3WNR - chains A and B of the 3 polymer chains in the assembly; structure by X-ray diffraction, 2.01 A resolution.

[Chain A (and B)]
Molecule: Macrophage migration inhibitory factor
From: Homo sapiens
Notes: EC 5.3.2.1, 5.3.3.12; chain B of this document is another copy of the same molecule, construct and numbering; everything in this record applies to it too
Reference sequence: P14174 (MIF_HUMAN); residue numbers follow UniProt; this construct covers 2-115
Chain sequence (114 residues; row label = number of the first residue in the row):
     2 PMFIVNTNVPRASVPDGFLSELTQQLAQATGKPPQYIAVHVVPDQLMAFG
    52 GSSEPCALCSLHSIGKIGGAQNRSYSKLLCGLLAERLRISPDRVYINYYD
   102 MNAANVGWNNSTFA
Covalent attachments: N-benzylthioformamide (9BE) linked to P2
Ligand contacts: N-benzylthioformamide (9BE): M3, K33, Y37, H63, S64, I65, F114
Swiss-Prot annotation at these positions:
  - active site: P2 (Proton acceptor)
  - binding site (substrate): K33, I65, N98
  - modified residue: K78 (N6-acetyllysine)

[How chain A and chain B interact]
Contacting residue pairs (56; chain A residue first):
  N7(A) with H41(B)
  Q46(A) with H41(B), hydrogen bond; V43(B)
  L47(A) with R12(B); L20(B), hydrophobic; H41(B); V42(B), hydrogen bond (backbone-backbone)
  M48(A) with L20(B); V40(B); H41(B)
  A49(A) with L20(B); A39(B); V40(B), hydrogen bond (backbone-backbone)
  F50(A) with I38(B); W109(B)
  G51(A) with P35(B); Q36(B); I38(B), hydrogen bond (backbone-backbone)
  G52(A) with T24(B)
  L59(A) with M3(B), hydrophobic; A39(B), hydrophobic
  I68(A) with N106(B)
  N73(A) with A105(B), hydrogen bond (side chain-backbone); N106(B), hydrogen bond; T113(B)
  R74(A) with N111(B); S112(B); T113(B)
  S77(A) with G108(B); N111(B); S112(B), hydrogen bond (side chain-backbone); T113(B)
  K78(A) with N111(B)
  C81(A) with N111(B), hydrogen bond (side chain-backbone)
  P92(A) with N110(B), hydrogen bond (backbone-backbone); N111(B)
  D93(A) with W109(B), hydrogen bond (backbone-side chain); N110(B)
  V95(A) with G108(B); W109(B)
  Y96(A) with Y37(B), hydrogen bond (side chain-backbone); G108(B); W109(B); F114(B), hydrophobic
  I97(A) with N106(B); V107(B); G108(B), hydrogen bond (backbone-backbone)
  N98(A) with M3(B), hydrogen bond; H63(B); M102(B); N106(B); V107(B)
  Y99(A) with M102(B); N106(B), hydrogen bond (backbone-backbone); G108(B)
  Y100(A) with H63(B), hydrogen bond
Also at the interface, not in a pair above, chain A (26 interface residues in all): G70, G82, R94
Also at the interface, not in a pair above, chain B (26 interface residues in all): A115

[Summary]
Chain A and chain B each contribute 26 residues to their interface; the contacts include 15 hydrogen bonds.
Among the polar pairs are Q46(A)-H41(B), N73(A)-A105(B) and N73(A)-N106(B). Covalently linked
N-benzylthioformamide: at P2(A).
Both chains are Macrophage migration inhibitory factor (Homo sapiens). Entry 3WNR (Multiple binding modes of
benzyl isothiocyanate inhibitor complexed with Macrophage Migration Inhibitory Factor) was determined by X-ray
diffraction together with 4OSF, 3WNS and 3WNT from the same study.
